PDB entry 3C49 | X-ray diffraction, 2.80 A resolution | chain A

# Chain A
Molecule: Poly(ADP-ribose) polymerase 3
From: Homo sapiens
Notes: EC 2.4.2.30; fragment: Catalytic fragment: Residues 178-532
UniProt: Q9Y6F1 (PARP3_HUMAN); residue numbers follow UniProt; this construct covers 178-532
Chain sequence (357 residues; numbered 176 to 532; the number before each row is that of its first residue):
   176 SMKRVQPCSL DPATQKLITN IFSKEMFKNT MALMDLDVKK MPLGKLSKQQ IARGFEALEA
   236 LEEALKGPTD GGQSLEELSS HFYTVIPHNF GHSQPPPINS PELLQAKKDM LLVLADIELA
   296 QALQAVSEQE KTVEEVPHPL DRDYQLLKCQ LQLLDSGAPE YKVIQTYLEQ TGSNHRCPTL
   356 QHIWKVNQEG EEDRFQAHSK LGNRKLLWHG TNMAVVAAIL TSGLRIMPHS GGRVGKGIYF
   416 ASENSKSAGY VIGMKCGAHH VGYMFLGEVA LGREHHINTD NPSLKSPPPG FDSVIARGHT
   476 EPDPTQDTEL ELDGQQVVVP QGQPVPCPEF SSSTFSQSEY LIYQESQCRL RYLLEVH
Sequence notes: expression tag (176-177)
Swiss-Prot annotation at these positions:
  - modified residue: Asp210 (ADP-ribosyl aspartic acid), Glu231 (ADP-ribosyl glutamic acid), Glu309 (ADP-ribosyl glutamic acid), Glu310 (ADP-ribosyl glutamic acid), Glu344 (ADP-ribosyl glutamic acid), Glu449 (ADP-ribosyl glutamic acid)
Residues lining bound ligands: KU8 (4-[3-(1,4-diazepan-1-ylcarbonyl)-4-fluorobenzyl]phthalazin-1(2H)-one): Trp383, His384, Gly385, Leu399, Arg400, Met402, Ser405, Gly406, Gly412, Ile413, Tyr414, Phe415, Ala416, Lys421, Ser422, Tyr425, Glu514

# Summary
Ligands of chain A: compound KU8.
Chain A is Poly(ADP-ribose) polymerase 3 (Homo sapiens); the structure, Human poly(ADP-ribose) polymerase 3,
catalytic fragment in complex with an inhibitor KU0058948, was determined by X-ray diffraction together with
3FHB, 3CE0 and 3C4H from the same study.
